4AV1 - chains D and X of the 6 polymer chains in the assembly; structure by X-ray diffraction, 3.10 A resolution.

# Chain D
Protein: Poly [ADP-ribose] polymerase 1
From: Homo sapiens
Notes: EC 2.4.2.30; fragment: dna-binding domain, residues 5-202
UniProtKB: P09874 (PARP1_HUMAN); residues 5-202 here = UniProt positions 5-202
Chain sequence (223 residues; row label = number of the first residue in the row; numbers below 1 keep their minus sign (Met-20 is residue -20)):
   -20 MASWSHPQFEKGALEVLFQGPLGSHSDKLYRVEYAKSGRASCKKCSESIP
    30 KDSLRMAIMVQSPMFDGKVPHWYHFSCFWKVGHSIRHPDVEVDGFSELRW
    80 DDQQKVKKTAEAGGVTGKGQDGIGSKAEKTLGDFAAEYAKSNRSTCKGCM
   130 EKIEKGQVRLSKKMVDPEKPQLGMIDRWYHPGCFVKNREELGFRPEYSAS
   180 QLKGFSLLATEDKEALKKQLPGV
Not modelled in the structure: -20 to 107
Sequence notes: expression tag (-20 to 4)
Bound ions: Zn2+: Cys125, Cys128, His159, Cys162
Curated features (UniProtKB/Swiss-Prot):
  - zinc finger: Tyr9 to Gly93 (PARP-type 1), Phe113 (PARP-type 2)
  - binding site (Zn(2+)): Cys21, Cys24, His53, Cys56, Cys125, Cys128, His159, Cys162
  - modified residue: Ser41 (Phosphoserine), Lys97 (N6-acetyllysine), Lys105 (N6-acetyllysine), Lys131 (N6-acetyllysine), Ser177 (Phosphoserine), Ser179 (Phosphoserine), Ser185 (Phosphoserine)
  - cross-link: Lys192 (Glycyl lysine isopeptide (Lys-Gly) (interchain with G-Cter in SUMO2))
  - mutagenesis: Arg18 (R18A: Abolished DNA-binding), Ser25 (S25A: Does not affect translocation into the cytosol), Arg34 (R34A: Abolished DNA-binding; R34E: Abolished binding to DNA strand breaks), Gln40 (Q40A: Does not affect DNA-binding), Ser41 (S41A: No effect), Pro42 (P42G: No effect), Met43 (M43A: No effect; M43D: Strongly decreased homodimerization), Phe44 to Val48 (Abolished DNA-binding), Phe44 (F44A: Abolished DNA-binding; F44D: Strongly decreased homodimerization), Asp45 (D45A: Does not affect DNA-binding. Decreased poly-ADP-ribosyltransferase activity), Lys119 to Ser120 (Abolished prolonged residence (trapping) to chromatin), Arg122 (R122A: Strongly decreased DNA-binding), 2 further mutagenesis entries in UniProt
Reported in the primary citation:
  - binding site for the 12-nt DNA strand (chain X): Ser16 to Ala19, Arg34, Gln150, Leu151
  - binding site for the 12-nt DNA strand: Ser120 to Ser123, Lys126, Arg138, Asp145, Leu151, Ile154
  - mutagenesis - R34E, R138E, V144E/P149D, V144E/P149I: decreased localization
  - mutagenesis - M43D/F44D: decreased localization to foci
  - mutagenesis - M43D/F44D: decreased binding to DNA

# Chain X
Molecule: 12-nt DNA strand
Sequence (12 nucleotides; row label = number of the first residue in the row):
     1 AAGTGTTGCATT

# Chain D / chain X interface
Residue-residue contacts (16; chain D residue first):
  Lys119(D) - DA10(X)  salt bridge to the phosphate
  Lys119(D) - DT11(X)  phosphate contact
  Ser120(D) - DA10(X)  hydrogen bond to the phosphate
  Ser120(D) - DT11(X)  hydrogen bond to the phosphate
  Arg122(D) - DA10(X)  hydrogen bond to the sugar
  Arg122(D) - DT11(X)  sugar contact
  Ser123(D) - DT11(X)  sugar contact
  Ser123(D) - DT12(X)  phosphate contact
  Thr124(D) - DT12(X)  hydrogen bond to the phosphate
  Arg138(D) - DT11(X)  salt bridge to the phosphate
  Asp145(D) - DT12(X)  phosphate contact
  Lys148(D) - DT12(X)  sugar contact
  Leu151(D) - DT12(X)  base contact
  Ile154(D) - DT12(X)  base contact
  Asp155(D) - DT12(X)  base contact
  Trp157(D) - DT12(X)  phosphate contact
Interface residues without a listed pair, chain D (13 interface residues in all): Lys126
Interface residues without a listed pair, chain X (4 interface residues in all): DC9

# Overview
13 residues of chain D and 4 residues of chain X are in contact, with 4 hydrogen bonds and 2 salt bridges.
Polar pairs include Arg122(D)-DA10(X), Ser120(D)-DA10(X) and Ser120(D)-DT11(X). The paper reports a binding
site for the 12-nt DNA strand at Ser120(D), Lys126(D) and Arg138(D) among others; R34E, R138E and V144E/P149D
of chain D, among others, reduce localization; 5 substitutions were tested in all.
Chain D is Poly [ADP-ribose] polymerase 1 (Homo sapiens) and chain X is a 12-nt DNA strand; the structure,
Crystal structure of the human PARP-1 DNA binding domain in complex with DNA, was determined by X-ray
diffraction.
